1QYD - chains A and C; structure by X-ray diffraction, 2.50 A resolution.

# Chain A (and C)
Protein: pinoresinol-lariciresinol reductase
Organism: Thuja plicata
Notes: chain C of this document is another copy of the same molecule, construct and numbering; everything in this record applies to it too
UniProt: Q9LD14 (Q9LD14_THUPL); residues 1-313 here = UniProt positions 1-313
Chain sequence (313 residues; each row starts with the number of its first residue):
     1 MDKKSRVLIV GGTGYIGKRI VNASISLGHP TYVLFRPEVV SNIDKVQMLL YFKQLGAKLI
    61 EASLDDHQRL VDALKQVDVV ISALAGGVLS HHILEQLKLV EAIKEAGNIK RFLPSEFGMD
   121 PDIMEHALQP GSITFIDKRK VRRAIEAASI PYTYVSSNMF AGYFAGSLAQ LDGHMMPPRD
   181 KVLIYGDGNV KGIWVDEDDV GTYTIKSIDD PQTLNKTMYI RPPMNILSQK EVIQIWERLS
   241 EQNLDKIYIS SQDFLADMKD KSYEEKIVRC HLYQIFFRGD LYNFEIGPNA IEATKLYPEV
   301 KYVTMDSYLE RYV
Unresolved in the structure: 1
UniProt features mapped onto this chain:
  - active site: K138 (Proton acceptor)
  - binding site (NADP(+)): G11 to G17, R36, K45, R142
  - binding site (substrate): H271
  - mutagenesis: K138 (K138A: Loss of activity)

# How chain A and chain C interact
Contacting residue pairs (14):
  P37(A) - D260(C)
  S63(A) - D260(C)
  D65(A) - K259(C)
  D65(A) - K266(C)  salt bridge
  D66(A) - K259(C)  salt bridge
  H91(A) - Y263(C)
  H91(A) - E264(C)  salt bridge
  L94(A) - Y263(C)
  E95(A) - Y263(C)
  E95(A) - K266(C)  salt bridge
  K98(A) - K266(C)
  D260(A) - R36(C)
  D260(A) - P37(C)
  S262(A) - R36(C)
Interface residues without a listed pair, chain A (14 interface residues in all): Q129, K259, Y263, K266
Interface residues without a listed pair, chain C (10 interface residues in all): D65, H91, K98

# In short
14 residues of chain A and 10 residues of chain C are in contact, with 4 salt bridges. Polar contacts include
D65(A)-K266(C), D66(A)-K259(C) and H91(A)-E264(C). UniProt lists active-site residue K138(A), 10 NADP+-binding
residues, substrate-binding residue H271(A) and one mutagenesis site on chain A.
Chain A and chain C are both pinoresinol-lariciresinol reductase (Thuja plicata); the structure, Crystal
structures of pinoresinol-lariciresinol and phenylcoumaran benzylic ether reductases, and their relationship
to isoflavone reductases, was determined by X-ray diffraction (same publication as 1QYC).
